2ZFO - chains A and C of the 4 polymer chains in the assembly; structure by X-ray diffraction, 1.95 A resolution.

[Chain A]
Protein: Extracellular giant hemoglobin major globin subunit A1
From: Oligobrachia mashikoi
UniProt: Q7M419 (GLBA1_OLIMA); residues 1-140 here correspond to UniProt positions 17-156 (UniProt number = residue number + 16)
Chain sequence (140 residues; numbered 1 to 140; the number before each row is that of its first residue):
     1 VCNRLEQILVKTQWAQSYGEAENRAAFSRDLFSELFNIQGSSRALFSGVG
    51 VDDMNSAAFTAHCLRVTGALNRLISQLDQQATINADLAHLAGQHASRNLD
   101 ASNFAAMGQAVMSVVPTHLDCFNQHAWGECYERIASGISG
Swiss-Prot annotation at these positions:
  - binding site (hydrogen sulfide): C63
  - binding site (heme b): H94
Disulfides: C2-C130
Metal / ion sites: heme Fe: H94 (together with oxygen molecule)
Residues lining bound ligands:
  - heme (HEM): L35, S42, L45, F46, G48, V49, H62, R65, V66, A69, L70, L73, L90, H94, R97, L99, N103, F104, M107, Y131, A135, I138
  - heme / oxygen molecule: F32, L35, S42, L45, F46, G48, V49, H62, R65, V66, A69, L70, L73, L90, H94, R97, L99, N103, F104, M107, Y131, A135, I138
  - oxygen molecule (OXY): F32, F46, H62, V66, H94, M107

[Chain C]
Protein: Extracellular giant hemoglobin major globin subunit B2
From: Oligobrachia mashikoi
UniProt: Q7M418 (GLBB2_OLIMA); residues 1-147 here correspond to UniProt positions 17-163 (UniProt number = residue number + 16)
Chain sequence (147 residues; row label = number of the first residue in the row):
     1 SSCCSSEDRANVMHNWDAAWSAAYSDRRVALAQAVFASLFSRDAAAQGLF
    51 SGVSADNPDSADFRAHCVRVVNGLDVAINMLNDPAVLNEQLAHLSAQHQA
   101 RAGVAAAHFDVMAEAFAEVMPQVSSCFSSDSWNRCFARIANGISAGL
Swiss-Prot annotation at these positions:
  - binding site (hydrogen sulfide): C67
  - binding site (heme b): H98
Disulfides: C4-C135
Metal / ion sites: heme Fe near H98 (its only coordinating residue here)
Residues lining bound ligands: heme (HEM): L39, L49, F50, G52, V53, H66, R69, V70, G73, L74, L94, Q97, H98, R101, V104, H108, F109, M112, F136, I143

[Interface between chain A and chain C]
Contacting residue pairs (18):
  R4(A) - A30(C)
  R4(A) - Q33(C)  hydrogen bond
  L5(A) - V119(C)  hydrophobic
  L5(A) - Q122(C)
  L5(A) - V123(C)
  E6(A) - Q122(C)
  I8(A) - R27(C)
  I8(A) - V123(C)  hydrophobic
  L9(A) - Q122(C)
  L9(A) - V123(C)
  L9(A) - S124(C)
  L9(A) - S125(C)
  T12(A) - R27(C)
  T12(A) - S125(C)
  Q13(A) - S125(C)  hydrogen bond
  D120(A) - C126(C)
  C121(A) - S125(C)
  C121(A) - C126(C)  disulfide
Interface residues without a listed pair, chain A (12 interface residues in all): N3, Q79, N123
Interface residues without a listed pair, chain C (14 interface residues in all): D26, V29, L31, A34, P121
Disulfides between the chains: C121(A)-C126(C)

[In short]
12 residues of chain A face 14 of chain C across their interface, with 1 disulfide bond and 2 hydrogen bonds.
Polar contacts include R4(A)-Q33(C) and Q13(A)-S125(C). Chain A binds heme, oxygen molecule and heme / oxygen
molecule. Bound to chain C: heme.
Here chain A is Extracellular giant hemoglobin major globin subunit A1 and chain C is Extracellular giant
hemoglobin major globin subunit B2, both from Oligobrachia mashikoi. Entry 2ZFO (Structure of the partially
unliganded met state of 400 kDa hemoglobin: Insights into ligand-induced structural changes ...) was
determined by X-ray diffraction.
